PDB entry 4OZ1 | X-ray diffraction, 1.74 A resolution | chains B and C of the 3 polymer chains in the assembly

Chain B:
Molecule: RNA-binding protein 39
From: Homo sapiens
Notes: fragment: 417-530
UniProt: Q14498 (RBM39_HUMAN); residues 411-524 here correspond to UniProt positions 417-530 (UniProt number = residue number + 6)
Chain sequence (115 residues; row label = number of the first residue in the row):
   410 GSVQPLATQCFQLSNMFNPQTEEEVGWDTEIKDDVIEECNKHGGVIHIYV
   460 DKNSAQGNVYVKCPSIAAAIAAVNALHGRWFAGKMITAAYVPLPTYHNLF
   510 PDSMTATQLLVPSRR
Unresolved in the structure: 410-413, 524
Sequence notes: expression tag (410)
Metal / ion sites: K+: Glu432 (shared with 3 residues of chain A)

Chain C:
Molecule: Splicing factor 3B subunit 1
Notes: fragment: 333-342
UniProt: O75533 (SF3B1_HUMAN); residue numbers follow UniProt; this construct covers 333-342
Chain sequence (10 residues; row label = number of the first residue in the row):
   333 KRKSRWDETP
Unresolved in the structure: 333-334
Curated features (UniProtKB/Swiss-Prot):
  - modified residue: Thr341 (Phosphothreonine)
  - mutagenesis: Trp338 (W338A: Abolishes interaction with RBM39; when associated with A-200; A-218; A-232; A-254; A-293 and A-310)
Reported in the primary citation:
  - post-translational modification sites: Thr341 (citing earlier work)
  - contacts within the chain: Arg337-Glu340 (salt bridge)

Chain B / chain C interface:
Residue-residue contacts (20):
  Met425(B) with Trp338(C), hydrophobic
  Glu439(B) with Arg337(C)
  Asp443(B) with Ser336(C); Arg337(C), hydrogen bond (side chain-backbone); Trp338(C), hydrogen bond (backbone-side chain)
  Glu446(B) with Ser336(C)
  Glu447(B) with Trp338(C)
  Leu485(B) with Trp338(C), hydrophobic
  Arg488(B) with Trp338(C); Asp339(C), salt bridge
  Trp489(B) with Trp338(C); Asp339(C), hydrogen bond (backbone-backbone); Pro342(C)
  Phe490(B) with Arg337(C); Trp338(C), hydrophobic
  Ala491(B) with Arg337(C), hydrogen bond (backbone-backbone); Glu340(C)
  Gly492(B) with Glu340(C), hydrogen bond (backbone-backbone); Thr341(C); Pro342(C)
Also at the interface, not in a pair above, chain B (14 interface residues in all): Val444, Lys493, Ile495
The authors on this interface:
  - residue pairs: Asp443(B)-Ser336(C), Glu446(B)-Ser336(C), Arg488(B)-Trp338(C), Phe490(B)-Trp338(C) (pi stacking)
  - interface residues, chain B: Trp489(B)
  - interface residues, chain C: Trp338(C)

Summary:
The interface between chain B and chain C involves 14 residues on one side and 7 on the other, with 5 hydrogen
bonds and 1 salt bridge. Polar contacts include Arg488(B)-Asp339(C), Asp443(B)-Arg337(C) and
Asp443(B)-Trp338(C). The paper describes contacts between Asp443(B) and Ser336(C), Glu446(B) and Ser336(C) and
Arg488(B) and Trp338(C); pi stacking between Phe490(B) and Trp338(C). The paper reports interface residues
Trp489(B) and Trp338(C); a modification site at Thr341(C).
Here chain B is RNA-binding protein 39 (Homo sapiens) and chain C is Splicing factor 3B subunit 1. Entry 4OZ1
(Crystal structure of human CAPERalpha UHM bound to SF3b155 ULM5) was determined by X-ray diffraction (same
publication as 4OZ0).
